PDB entry 8QP8 | electron microscopy, 3.50 A resolution | chains 6 and L of the 15 polymer chains in the assembly

# Chain 6
Molecule: U6 snRNA
From: Homo sapiens
Sequence (106 nucleotides; row label = number of the first residue in the row):
     1 GUGCUCGCUU CGGCAGCACA UAUACUAAAA UUGGAACGAU ACAGAGAAGA UUAGCAUGGC
    61 CCCUGCGCAA GGAUGACACG CAAAUUCGUG AAGCGUUCCA UAUUUU
Not modelled in the structure: 1-30, 37-46, 78-106

# Chain L
Molecule: U4/U6 small nuclear ribonucleoprotein Prp31
From: Homo sapiens
UniProtKB: Q8WWY3 (PRP31_HUMAN); residues 1-499 here = UniProt positions 1-499
Sequence (499 residues; row label = number of the first residue in the row):
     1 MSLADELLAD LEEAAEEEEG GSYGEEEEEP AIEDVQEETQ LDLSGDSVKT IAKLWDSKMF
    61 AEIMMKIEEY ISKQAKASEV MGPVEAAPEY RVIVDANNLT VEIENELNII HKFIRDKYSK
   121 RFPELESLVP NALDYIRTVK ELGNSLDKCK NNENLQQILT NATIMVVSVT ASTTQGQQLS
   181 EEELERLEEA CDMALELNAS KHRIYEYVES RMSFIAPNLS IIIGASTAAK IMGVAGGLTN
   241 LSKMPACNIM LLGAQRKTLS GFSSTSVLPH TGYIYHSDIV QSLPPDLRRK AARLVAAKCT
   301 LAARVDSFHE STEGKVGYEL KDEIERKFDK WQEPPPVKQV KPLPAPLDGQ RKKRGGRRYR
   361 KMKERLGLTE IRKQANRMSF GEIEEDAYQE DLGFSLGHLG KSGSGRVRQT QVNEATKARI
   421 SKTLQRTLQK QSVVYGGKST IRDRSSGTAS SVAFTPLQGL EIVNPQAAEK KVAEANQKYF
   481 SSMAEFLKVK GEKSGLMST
Not modelled in the structure: 1-340, 391-499
Swiss-Prot annotation at these positions:
  - motif: Arg351 to Glu364 (Nuclear localization signal (NLS))
  - site: Cys247 (Interaction with U4 snRNA), His270 (Interaction with U4 snRNA and U4atac snRNA), Arg289 (Interaction with U4atac snRNA), Arg293 (Interaction with U4 snRNA and U4atac snRNA), Lys298 (Interaction with U4 snRNA and U4atac snRNA)
  - modified residue: Ser379 (Phosphoserine), Ser395 (Phosphoserine), Ser432 (Phosphoserine), Lys438 (N6-acetyllysine), Ser439 (Phosphoserine), Thr440 (Phosphothreonine), Ser450 (Phosphoserine), Thr455 (Phosphothreonine)
  - cross-link (Glycyl lysine isopeptide (Lys-Gly)): Lys471 (interchain with G-Cter in SUMO2), Lys478 (interchain with G-Cter in SUMO2)
  - natural variant: His111 to Ile114 (deletion: In RP11), Ala194 (A194E: In RP11), Ala216 (A216P: In RP11)
  - mutagenesis: His270 (H270A/K: Reduces binding to the complex formed by U4 snRNA and SNU13), Arg351 to Glu364 (Abolishes nuclear localization)

# Chain 6 / chain L interface
Residue-residue contacts - 16 pairs, chain 6 then chain L:
  U51(6) - Arg351(L)  phosphate contact
  A53(6) - Lys352(L)  salt bridge to the phosphate
  G54(6) - Arg354(L)  base contact
  G54(6) - Gly355(L)  hydrogen bond to the base
  G54(6) - Gly356(L)  hydrogen bond to the phosphate
  G54(6) - Arg360(L)  salt bridge to the phosphate
  C55(6) - Arg354(L)  base contact
  C55(6) - Gly355(L)  hydrogen bond to the base
  C55(6) - Gly356(L)  phosphate contact
  C55(6) - Arg357(L)  hydrogen bond to the phosphate
  C55(6) - Arg360(L)  salt bridge to the phosphate
  A56(6) - Arg354(L)  base contact
  U57(6) - Arg357(L)  salt bridge to the phosphate
  G58(6) - Arg357(L)  hydrogen bond to the base
  G58(6) - Arg358(L)  base contact
  G59(6) - Arg357(L)  base contact
Other interface residues (no listed pair), chain 6 (9 interface residues in all): U52
Other interface residues (no listed pair), chain L (9 interface residues in all): Lys353

# Summary
Chain 6 and chain L each contribute 9 residues to their interface; the contacts include 5 hydrogen bonds and 4
salt bridges. Polar contacts include G54(6)-Gly355(L), C55(6)-Gly355(L) and G58(6)-Arg357(L). From UniProt:
one mutagenesis site on chain L.
Chain 6 is U6 snRNA and chain L is U4/U6 small nuclear ribonucleoprotein Prp31, both from Homo sapiens; the
structure, Cryo-EM Structure of Pre-B Complex (core part), was determined by electron microscopy together with
8QOZ, 8QP9, 8QPA, 8QPB, 8QPE and 8QPK from the same study.
